Entry 9Q94 (electron microscopy, 5.80 A resolution (low resolution: residue-level contacts below are approximate; hydrogen-bond / salt-bridge calls are withheld)); this record covers chains A and C of the 14 polymer chains in the assembly.

== Chain A ==
Molecule: DNA-directed RNA polymerase subunit alpha
Source organism: Escherichia coli K-12
Notes: EC 2.7.7.6
UniProt: P0A7Z4 (RPOA_ECOLI); residue numbers follow UniProt; this construct covers 1-329
Chain sequence (329 residues; numbered 1 to 329; the number before each row is that of its first residue):
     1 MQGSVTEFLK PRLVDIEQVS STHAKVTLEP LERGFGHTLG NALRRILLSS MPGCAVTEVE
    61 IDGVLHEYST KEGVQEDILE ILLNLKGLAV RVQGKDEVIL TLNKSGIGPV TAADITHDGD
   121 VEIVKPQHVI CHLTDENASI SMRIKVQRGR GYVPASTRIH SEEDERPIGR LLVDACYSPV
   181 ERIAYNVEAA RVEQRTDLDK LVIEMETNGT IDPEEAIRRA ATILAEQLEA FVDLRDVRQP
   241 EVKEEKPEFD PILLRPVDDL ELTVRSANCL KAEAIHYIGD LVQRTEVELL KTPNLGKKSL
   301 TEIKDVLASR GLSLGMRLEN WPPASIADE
Not modelled in the structure: 1-4, 234-329
Curated features (UniProtKB/Swiss-Prot):
  - region: E162 to E165 (Required for interaction with Crp at class II promoters)
  - modified residue: R265 (ADP-ribosylarginine), K297 (N6-acetyllysine), K298 (N6-acetyllysine)
  - mutagenesis: R45 (R45C: In rpoA112; temperature-sensitive, blocks RNA polymerase assembly), E162 to E165 (5-fold decrease in CRP-class II promoter-dependent transcription), E165 (E165K: 5-fold decrease in CRP-class II promoter-dependent transcription), R191 (R191C: In rpoA101; temperature-sensitive)

== Chain C ==
Molecule: DNA-directed RNA polymerase subunit beta
Source organism: Escherichia coli K-12
Notes: EC 2.7.7.6
UniProt: P0A8V2 (RPOB_ECOLI); residue numbers follow UniProt; this construct covers 1-1342
Chain sequence (1342 residues; numbered 1 to 1342; the number before each row is that of its first residue):
     1 MVYSYTEKKR IRKDFGKRPQ VLDVPYLLSI QLDSFQKFIE QDPEGQYGLE AAFRSVFPIQ
    61 SYSGNSELQY VSYRLGEPVF DVQECQIRGV TYSAPLRVKL RLVIYEREAP EGTVKDIKEQ
   121 EVYMGEIPLM TDNGTFVING TERVIVSQLH RSPGVFFDSD KGKTHSSGKV LYNARIIPYR
   181 GSWLDFEFDP KDNLFVRIDR RRKLPATIIL RALNYTTEQI LDLFFEKVIF EIRDNKLQME
   241 LVPERLRGET ASFDIEANGK VYVEKGRRIT ARHIRQLEKD DVKLIEVPVE YIAGKVVAKD
   301 YIDESTGELI CAANMELSLD LLAKLSQSGH KRIETLFTND LDHGPYISET LRVDPTNDRL
   361 SALVEIYRMM RPGEPPTREA AESLFENLFF SEDRYDLSAV GRMKFNRSLL REEIEGSGIL
   421 SKDDIIDVMK KLIDIRNGKG EVDDIDHLGN RRIRSVGEMA ENQFRVGLVR VERAVKERLS
   481 LGDLDTLMPQ DMINAKPISA AVKEFFGSSQ LSQFMDQNNP LSEITHKRRI SALGPGGLTR
   541 ERAGFEVRDV HPTHYGRVCP IETPEGPNIG LINSLSVYAQ TNEYGFLETP YRKVTDGVVT
   601 DEIHYLSAIE EGNYVIAQAN SNLDEEGHFV EDLVTCRSKG ESSLFSRDQV DYMDVSTQQV
   661 VSVGASLIPF LEHDDANRAL MGANMQRQAV PTLRADKPLV GTGMERAVAV DSGVTAVAKR
   721 GGVVQYVDAS RIVIKVNEDE MYPGEAGIDI YNLTKYTRSN QNTCINQMPC VSLGEPVERG
   781 DVLADGPSTD LGELALGQNM RVAFMPWNGY NFEDSILVSE RVVQEDRFTT IHIQELACVS
   841 RDTKLGPEEI TADIPNVGEA ALSKLDESGI VYIGAEVTGG DILVGKVTPK GETQLTPEEK
   901 LLRAIFGEKA SDVKDSSLRV PNGVSGTVID VQVFTRDGVE KDKRALEIEE MQLKQAKKDL
   961 SEELQILEAG LFSRIRAVLV AGGVEAEKLD KLPRDRWLEL GLTDEEKQNQ LEQLAEQYDE
  1021 LKHEFEKKLE AKRRKITQGD DLAPGVLKIV KVYLAVKRRI QPGDKMAGRH GNKGVISKIN
  1081 PIEDMPYDEN GTPVDIVLNP LGVPSRMNIG QILETHLGMA AKGIGDKINA MLKQQQEVAK
  1141 LREFIQRAYD LGADVRQKVD LSTFSDEEVM RLAENLRKGM PIATPVFDGA KEAEIKELLK
  1201 LGDLPTSGQI RLYDGRTGEQ FERPVTVGYM YMLKLNHLVD DKMHARSTGS YSLVTQQPLG
  1261 GKAQFGGQRF GEMEVWALEA YGAAYTLQEM LTVKSDDVNG RTKMYKNIVD GNHQMEPGMP
  1321 ESFNVLLKEI RSLGINIELE DE
Not modelled in the structure: 1342
Curated features (UniProtKB/Swiss-Prot):
  - modified residue (N6-acetyllysine): K1022, K1200
  - mutagenesis: I561 (I561S: Resistant to antibiotics salinamide A and B), I569 (I569S: Resistant to antibiotics salinamide A and B), A665 (A665E: Resistant to antibiotics salinamide A and B), D675 (D675A/G: Resistant to antibiotics salinamide A and B), N677 (N677H/K: Resistant to antibiotics salinamide A and B), L680 (L680M: Resistant to antibiotics salinamide A and B), E813 (E813K: Disrupts the enzyme's active center)

== Chain A / chain C interface ==
Contacting residue pairs - 8 pairs, chain A then chain C:
  H66(A) - G874(C)
  T70(A) - A729(C)
  V74(A) - D728(C)
  V74(A) - A729(C)
  Q75(A) - A729(C)
  T134(A) - V727(C)
  A184(A) - N1090(C)
  A184(A) - G1091(C)
Interface residues without a listed pair, chain A (10 interface residues in all): R45, L65, Y68, I183
Interface residues without a listed pair, chain C (9 interface residues in all): Y756, I873, E1083

== In short ==
The interface between chain A and chain C involves 10 residues on one side and 9 on the other. From UniProt: 6
mutagenesis sites on chain A; 7 mutagenesis sites on chain C.
Here chain A is DNA-directed RNA polymerase subunit alpha and chain C is DNA-directed RNA polymerase subunit
beta, both from Escherichia coli K-12. Entry 9Q94 (CryoEM structure of bacterial transcription intermediate
complex mediated by activator PspF containing nifH promoter DNA containing ...) was determined by electron
microscopy (same publication as 9Q91, 9Q92, 9Q93, 9Q95, 9Q96, 9Q97 and 9Q98).
